Entry 8K9J (electron microscopy, 6.60 A resolution (low resolution: residue-level contacts below are approximate; hydrogen-bond / salt-bridge calls are withheld)); this record covers chains E and D of the 7 polymer chains in the assembly.

Chain E (and D):
Protein: Spike glycoprotein
From: Severe acute respiratory syndrome coronavirus 2
Notes: chain D of this document is another copy of the same molecule, construct and numbering; everything in this record applies to it too
Reference sequence: P0DTC2 (SPIKE_SARS2); residue numbers follow UniProt; this construct covers 1-1208
Sequence (1261 residues; row label = number of the first residue in the row):
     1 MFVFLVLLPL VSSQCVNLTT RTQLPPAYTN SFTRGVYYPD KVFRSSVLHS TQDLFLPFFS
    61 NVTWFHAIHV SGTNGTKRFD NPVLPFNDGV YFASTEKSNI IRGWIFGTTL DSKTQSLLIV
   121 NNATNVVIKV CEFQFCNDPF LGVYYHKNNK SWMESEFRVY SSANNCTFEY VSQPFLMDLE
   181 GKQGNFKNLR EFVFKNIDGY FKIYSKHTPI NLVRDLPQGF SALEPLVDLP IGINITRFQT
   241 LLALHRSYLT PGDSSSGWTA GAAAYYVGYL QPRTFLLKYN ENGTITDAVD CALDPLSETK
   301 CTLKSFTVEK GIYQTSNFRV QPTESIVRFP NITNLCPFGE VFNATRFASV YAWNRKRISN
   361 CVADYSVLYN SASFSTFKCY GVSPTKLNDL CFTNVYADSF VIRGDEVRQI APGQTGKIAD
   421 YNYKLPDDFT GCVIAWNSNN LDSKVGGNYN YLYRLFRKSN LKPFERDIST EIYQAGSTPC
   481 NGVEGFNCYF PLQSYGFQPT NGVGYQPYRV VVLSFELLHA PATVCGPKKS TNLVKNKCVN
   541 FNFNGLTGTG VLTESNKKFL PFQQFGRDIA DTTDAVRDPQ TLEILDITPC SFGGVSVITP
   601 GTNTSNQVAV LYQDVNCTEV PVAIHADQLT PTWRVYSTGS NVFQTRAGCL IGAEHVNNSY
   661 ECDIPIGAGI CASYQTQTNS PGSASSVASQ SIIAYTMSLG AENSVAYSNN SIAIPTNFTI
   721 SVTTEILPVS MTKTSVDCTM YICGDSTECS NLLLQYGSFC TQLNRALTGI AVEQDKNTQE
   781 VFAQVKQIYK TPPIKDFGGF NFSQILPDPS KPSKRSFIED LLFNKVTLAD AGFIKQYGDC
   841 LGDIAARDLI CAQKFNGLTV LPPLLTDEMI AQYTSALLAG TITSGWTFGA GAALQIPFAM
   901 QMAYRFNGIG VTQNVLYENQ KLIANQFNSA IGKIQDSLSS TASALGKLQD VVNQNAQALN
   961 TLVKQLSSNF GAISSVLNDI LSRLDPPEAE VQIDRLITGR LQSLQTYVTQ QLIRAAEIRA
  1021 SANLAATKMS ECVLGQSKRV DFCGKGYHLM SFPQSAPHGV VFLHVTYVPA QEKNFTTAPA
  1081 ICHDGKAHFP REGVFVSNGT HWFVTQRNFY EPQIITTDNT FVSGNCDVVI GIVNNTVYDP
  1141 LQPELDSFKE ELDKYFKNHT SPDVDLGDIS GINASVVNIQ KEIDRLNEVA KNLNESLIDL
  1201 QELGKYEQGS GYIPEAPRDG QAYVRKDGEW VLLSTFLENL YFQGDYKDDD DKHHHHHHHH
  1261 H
Unresolved in the structure: 1-13, 70-76, 621-640, 677-688, 828-847, 1148-1261 (chain D: 1-13, 70-76, 248-254, 621-640, 677-688, 828-847, 1148-1261)
Construct notes: engineered mutation Gly682 (Arg in P0DTC2), Ser683 (Arg in P0DTC2), Ser685 (Arg in P0DTC2), Pro986 (Lys in P0DTC2), Pro987 (Val in P0DTC2); expression tag (1209-1261)
Cystine bridges: Cys131-Cys166, Cys291-Cys301, Cys336-Cys361, Cys379-Cys432, Cys480-Cys488, Cys538-Cys590, Cys617-Cys649, Cys662-Cys671, Cys738-Cys760, Cys743-Cys749, Cys1032-Cys1043, Cys1082-Cys1126
Glycans and other covalent adducts: N-acetylglucosamine (NAG) linked to Asn122
UniProt features mapped onto this chain:
  - region: Asn280 to Cys301 (Putative superantigen), Arg403 to Asp405 (Integrin-binding motif), Asn448 to Phe456 (Immunodominant HLA epitope recognized by the CD8+), Pro681, Ala684 (Putative superantigen), Ser816 to Tyr837 (Fusion peptide 1), Lys835 to Phe855 (Fusion peptide 2), Asp1163 to Glu1202 (Heptad repeat 2)
  - site: Arg815, Ser816 (Cleavage)
  - glycosylation: Asn17 (N-linked (GlcNAc...) (complex) asparagine), Asn61 (N-linked (GlcNAc...) (hybrid) asparagine), Asn74 (N-linked (GlcNAc...) (complex) asparagine), Asn122 (N-linked (GlcNAc...) (hybrid) asparagine), Asn149 (N-linked (GlcNAc...) (complex) asparagine), Asn165 (N-linked (GlcNAc...) (complex) asparagine), Asn234 (N-linked (GlcNAc...) (high mannose) asparagine), Asn282 (N-linked (GlcNAc...) (complex) asparagine), Thr323 (O-linked (GalNAc) threonine), Ser325 (O-linked (HexNAc...) serine), Asn331 (N-linked (GlcNAc...) (complex) asparagine), Asn343 (N-linked (GlcNAc...) (complex) asparagine), Asn603 (N-linked (GlcNAc...) (hybrid) asparagine), Asn616 (N-linked (GlcNAc...) (complex) asparagine), Asn657 (N-linked (GlcNAc...) (complex) asparagine), Thr676 (O-linked (GlcNAc...) threonine), Thr678 (O-linked (GlcNAc...) threonine), Asn709 (N-linked (GlcNAc...) (high mannose) asparagine), Asn717 (N-linked (GlcNAc...) (hybrid) asparagine), Asn801 (N-linked (GlcNAc...) (hybrid) asparagine) and 6 more in UniProt
  - natural variant: Leu5 (L5F: In strain: Iota/B.1.526), Ser13 (S13I: In strain: Epsilon/B.1.427/B.1.429), Leu18 (L18F: In strain: Beta/B.1.351, Gamma/P.1 and 1 more), Thr19 (T19I: In strain: Omicron/BQ.1.1, Omicron/XBB.1.5 and 1 more; T19R: In strain: Delta/B.1.617.2, Omicron/BA.2 and 4 more), Thr20 (T20N: In strain: Gamma/P.1), Leu24 to Ala27 (sequence variant, change not given here; In strain: Omicron/BA.2, Omicron/BA.2.12.1 and 6 more), Pro26 (P26S: In strain: Gamma/P.1), Gln52 (Q52H: In strain: Omicron/EG.5.1), Ala67 (A67V: In strain: Eta/B.1.525, Omicron/BA.1), His69 to Val70 (deletion: In strain: Alpha/B.1.1.7, Eta/B.1.525 and 5 more), Gly75 (G75V: In strain: Lambda/C.37), Thr76 (T76I: In strain: Lambda/C.37), 82 further natural variant entries in UniProt
  - mutagenesis: His69 to Val70 (Increased incorporation of cleaved spike into virions), Asn121 (N121Q: Partial loss of biliverdin affinity), Arg190 (R190K: Partial loss of biliverdin affinity), Asn234 (N234Q: Increased resistance to neutralizing antibodies), Asn331 (N331Q: Reduced viral infectivity), Asn343 (N343Q: Reduced viral infectivity), Leu452 (L452R: Increased resistance to neutralizing antibodies. Decreases HLA binding to NF9 epitope. Increased binding affinity to human ACE2), Tyr453 (Y453F: Decreased HLA binding to NF9 epitope. Increased binding affinity to human ACE2), Ala475 (A475V: Increased resistance to neutralizing antibodies), Val483 (V483A: Increased resistance to neutralizing antibodies), Glu484 (E484D: Increased replication in human TMEM106B overexpressing cells), Phe490 (F490L: Increased resistance to neutralizing antibodies and human covalescent sera neutralization), 12 further mutagenesis entries in UniProt

Chain E / chain D interface:
Residue-residue contacts - 172 pairs, chain E then chain D:
  Tyr38(E) - Leu560(D)
  Tyr38(E) - Phe562(D)
  Asp40(E) - His519(D)
  Lys41(E) - Phe562(D)
  Lys41(E) - Gln563(D)
  Lys41(E) - Gln564(D)
  Lys41(E) - Phe565(D)
  Val42(E) - Phe565(D)
  Val42(E) - Arg567(D)
  Phe43(E) - Lys558(D)
  Phe43(E) - Phe559(D)
  Phe43(E) - Gln563(D)
  Phe43(E) - Phe565(D)
  Phe43(E) - Gly566(D)
  Phe43(E) - Arg567(D)
  Arg44(E) - Asp571(D)
  Val47(E) - Ile569(D)
  Tyr200(E) - Arg355(D)
  Tyr200(E) - Tyr396(D)
  Glu224(E) - Phe562(D)
  Pro225(E) - Phe562(D)
  Pro230(E) - Arg357(D)
  Pro230(E) - Tyr396(D)
  Asn282(E) - Lys558(D)
  Tyr369(E) - Phe486(D)
  Tyr369(E) - Asn487(D)
  Asn370(E) - Ala475(D)
  Asn370(E) - Gly476(D)
  Asn370(E) - Asn487(D)
  Ala372(E) - Phe486(D)
  Phe374(E) - Phe486(D)
  Phe377(E) - Phe486(D)
  Phe377(E) - Asn487(D)
  Phe377(E) - Tyr489(D)
  Lys378(E) - Tyr489(D)
  Ser383(E) - Phe456(D)
  Thr385(E) - Tyr473(D)
  Thr385(E) - Ala475(D)
  Met740(E) - Asn317(D)
  Met740(E) - Arg319(D)
  Met740(E) - Ser591(D)
  Asp745(E) - Arg319(D)
  Asp745(E) - Thr549(D)
  Gln755(E) - Ser968(D)
  Gln755(E) - Asn969(D)
  Gln755(E) - Phe970(D)
  Gln755(E) - Gly971(D)
  Tyr756(E) - Ser968(D)
  Tyr756(E) - Phe970(D)
  Tyr756(E) - Gly971(D)
  Gly757(E) - Ser968(D)
  Ser758(E) - Gln965(D)
  Phe759(E) - Gln965(D)
  Phe759(E) - Phe970(D)
  Phe759(E) - Gly999(D)
  Phe759(E) - Ser1003(D)
  Gln762(E) - Thr961(D)
  Gln762(E) - Gln965(D)
  Gln762(E) - Thr1006(D)
  Gln784(E) - Asp1041(D)
  Gln784(E) - Lys1045(D)
  Lys786(E) - Gly700(D)
  Lys786(E) - Ala701(D)
  Gln787(E) - Ala701(D)
  Ile788(E) - Leu699(D)
  Ile788(E) - Ala701(D)
  Ile788(E) - Glu702(D)
  Ile788(E) - Asn703(D)
  Tyr789(E) - Asn703(D)
  Tyr789(E) - Val705(D)
  Lys790(E) - Glu702(D)
  Lys790(E) - Ser704(D)
  Asp796(E) - Tyr707(D)
  Asp796(E) - Asn709(D)
  Phe797(E) - Tyr707(D)
  Asp848(E) - Ile569(D)
  Leu849(E) - Ile569(D)
  Ala852(E) - Asp568(D)
  Lys854(E) - Asp614(D)
  Asn856(E) - Ala570(D)
  Asn856(E) - Thr572(D)
  Leu861(E) - Gln613(D)
  Pro863(E) - Gly667(D)
  Pro863(E) - Ala668(D)
  Pro863(E) - Gly669(D)
  Leu864(E) - Gly667(D)
  Leu864(E) - Ala668(D)
  Leu864(E) - Gly669(D)
  Thr866(E) - Ala668(D)
  Thr866(E) - Gly669(D)
  Met869(E) - Leu699(D)
  Gln872(E) - Leu699(D)
  Tyr873(E) - Leu699(D)
  Ser884(E) - Val705(D)
  Trp886(E) - Tyr1047(D)
  Trp886(E) - Arg1107(D)
  Ala890(E) - Gly1046(D)
  Ala890(E) - Tyr1047(D)
  Ala890(E) - Tyr1067(D)
  Ala890(E) - Val1068(D)
  Ala890(E) - Pro1069(D)
  Gly891(E) - Val1068(D)
  Ala892(E) - Pro1069(D)
  Ala892(E) - Ala1070(D)
  Ala892(E) - Glu1072(D)
  Ala893(E) - Val705(D)
  Ala893(E) - Glu1072(D)
  Leu894(E) - Ala713(D)
  Leu894(E) - Pro715(D)
  Leu894(E) - Glu1072(D)
  Gln895(E) - Val705(D)
  Gln895(E) - Ala706(D)
  Gln895(E) - Ser711(D)
  Gln895(E) - Ile712(D)
  Gln895(E) - Ala713(D)
  Gln895(E) - Asn1074(D)
  Ile896(E) - Ile712(D)
  Pro897(E) - Ser708(D)
  Pro897(E) - Asn709(D)
  Pro897(E) - Ser711(D)
  Phe898(E) - Tyr707(D)
  Met900(E) - Ala1078(D)
  Met900(E) - Pro1079(D)
  Tyr904(E) - Arg1107(D)
  Gln913(E) - Phe1089(D)
  Gln913(E) - Pro1090(D)
  Asn914(E) - Phe1089(D)
  Asn914(E) - Phe1121(D)
  Asn914(E) - Ser1123(D)
  Tyr917(E) - Pro1079(D)
  Glu918(E) - Gly1124(D)
  Glu918(E) - Val1128(D)
  Glu918(E) - Val1129(D)
  Gln920(E) - Ile1130(D)
  Lys964(E) - Ile569(D)
  Lys964(E) - Ala570(D)
  Lys964(E) - Asp571(D)
  Ile973(E) - Asp428(D)
  Ile973(E) - Thr430(D)
  Asn978(E) - Thr547(D)
  Asn978(E) - Gly548(D)
  Asp979(E) - Leu518(D)
  Leu981(E) - Lys386(D)
  Ser982(E) - Lys386(D)
  Ser982(E) - Leu390(D)
  Ser982(E) - Thr547(D)
  Arg983(E) - Gly381(D)
  Arg983(E) - Val382(D)
  Arg983(E) - Ser383(D)
  Arg983(E) - Leu390(D)
  Arg983(E) - Leu517(D)
  Leu984(E) - Tyr380(D)
  Leu984(E) - Gly381(D)
  Leu984(E) - Val382(D)
  Leu984(E) - Ser383(D)
  Leu984(E) - Lys386(D)
  Asp985(E) - Ser383(D)
  Asp985(E) - Pro384(D)
  Asp985(E) - Thr385(D)
  Leu1012(E) - Ile1013(D)
  Ile1013(E) - Ile1013(D)
  Arg1019(E) - Glu1017(D)
  Ser1030(E) - Val1040(D)
  Ser1030(E) - Asp1041(D)
  Glu1031(E) - Arg1039(D)
  Glu1031(E) - Val1040(D)
  Leu1034(E) - Val1040(D)
  Gly1035(E) - Val1040(D)
  Arg1039(E) - Arg1039(D)
  Glu1111(E) - Ser1123(D)
  Leu1141(E) - Leu1141(D)
  Glu1144(E) - Leu1145(D)
Interface residues without a listed pair, chain E (105 interface residues in all): Ser375, Pro384, Asp427, Asp737, Arg765, Pro792, Phe855, Pro862, Leu865, Ile882, Thr883, Gly889, Val963, Ser967, Gln1002, Gln1005, Thr1009, Ala1016, Thr1027
Interface residues without a listed pair, chain D (114 interface residues in all): Gln314, Ser477, Tyr505, Pro521, Gly545, Thr588, Pro589, Ile670, Met697, Gln1002, Thr1009, Gln1010, Phe1042, Thr1077, Val1094

In short:
105 residues of chain E and 114 residues of chain D are in contact. N-acetylglucosamine is covalently linked
to Asn122(E). From UniProt: 24 mutagenesis sites on chain E.
Both chains are Spike glycoprotein (Severe acute respiratory syndrome coronavirus 2). Entry 8K9J (SARS-CoV-2
spike protein in complex with two S2H5 Fabs on NTD-1 and NTD-2) was determined by electron microscopy,
deposited together with 8K9B and 8K9M.
